7CG0 - chains i and k of the 21 polymer chains in the assembly; structure by electron microscopy, 3.20 A resolution.

# Chain i
Molecule: Flagellar basal-body rod protein FlgC
Source organism: Salmonella typhimurium (strain LT2 / SGSC1412 / ATCC 700720)
UniProt: P0A1I7 (FLGC_SALTY); numbering as in UniProt (aligned over 1-134)
Amino-acid sequence (134 residues; row label = number of the first residue in the row):
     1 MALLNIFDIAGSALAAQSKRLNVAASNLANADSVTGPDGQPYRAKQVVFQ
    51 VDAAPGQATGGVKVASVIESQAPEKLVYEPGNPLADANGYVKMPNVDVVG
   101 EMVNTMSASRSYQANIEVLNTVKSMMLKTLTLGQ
Unresolved in the structure: 1, 54-56, 134

# Chain k
Molecule: Flagellar basal body rod protein FlgB
Source organism: Salmonella typhimurium (strain LT2 / SGSC1412 / ATCC 700720)
UniProt: P16437 (FLGB_SALTY); residue numbers follow UniProt; this construct covers 1-138
Amino-acid sequence (138 residues; each row starts with the number of its first residue):
     1 MLDRLDAALRFQQEALNLRAQRQEILAANIANADTPGYQARDIDFASELK
    51 KVMVRGREETGGVALTLTSSHHIPAQAVSSPAVDLLYRVPDQPSLDGNTV
   101 DMDRERTQFADNSLKYQMGLTVLGSQLKGMMNVLQGGN
Unresolved in the structure: 1, 56-81, 136-138

# Chain i / chain k interface
Pairs across the interface (36):
  Ala2(i) - Glu24(k)
  Leu3(i) - Ala20(k)
  Leu3(i) - Gln23(k)
  Ile6(i) - Glu24(k)
  Ile6(i) - Ala27(k)  hydrophobic
  Ile9(i) - Glu24(k)
  Ile9(i) - Ala31(k)  hydrophobic
  Ala13(i) - Ala31(k)  hydrophobic
  Gln17(i) - Asp34(k)
  Arg20(i) - Asp34(k)  salt bridge
  Phe49(i) - Thr35(k)
  Val51(i) - Asn32(k)
  Thr59(i) - Tyr38(k)
  Thr59(i) - Arg41(k)
  Thr59(i) - Leu85(k)
  Gly60(i) - Asn32(k)  hydrogen bond (backbone-side chain)
  Gly61(i) - Asn32(k)
  Val62(i) - Ala31(k)
  Val62(i) - Asn32(k)
  Val62(i) - Thr35(k)
  Ser111(i) - Asp34(k)  hydrogen bond
  Asn115(i) - Ile30(k)
  Asn115(i) - Ala31(k)
  Val118(i) - Ile30(k)  hydrophobic
  Thr121(i) - Phe109(k)
  Met125(i) - Gln23(k)  hydrogen bond
  Met125(i) - Ser113(k)
  Met125(i) - Tyr116(k)  hydrophobic
  Lys128(i) - Gln117(k)  hydrogen bond
  Lys128(i) - Leu120(k)
  Thr129(i) - Tyr116(k)  hydrogen bond
  Thr129(i) - Leu120(k)
  Leu132(i) - Leu120(k)  hydrophobic
  Leu132(i) - Leu123(k)  hydrophobic
  Leu132(i) - Gly124(k)
  Gly133(i) - Lys128(k)
Other interface residues (no listed pair), chain i (24 interface residues in all): Ser107, Val122
Other interface residues (no listed pair), chain k (21 interface residues in all): Ala28

# Summary
24 residues of chain i and 21 residues of chain k are in contact; the contacts include 5 hydrogen bonds and 1
salt bridge. Polar contacts include Arg20(i)-Asp34(k), Gly60(i)-Asn32(k) and Ser111(i)-Asp34(k).
Chain i is Flagellar basal-body rod protein FlgC and chain k is Flagellar basal body rod protein FlgB, both
from Salmonella typhimurium (strain LT2 / SGSC1412 / ATCC 700720); the structure, Cryo-EM structure of the
flagellar proximal rod with FliF peptides from Salmonella, was determined by electron microscopy (same
publication as 7CBL, 7CBM, 7CG4, 7CGO, 7E80, 7E81 and 7E82).
